PDB entry 4MXW | X-ray diffraction, 3.60 A resolution | chains X and Z of the 6 polymer chains in the assembly

[Chain X]
Name: Lymphotoxin-alpha
Organism: Homo sapiens
Reference sequence: P01374 (TNFB_HUMAN); residues 62-205 here = UniProt positions 62-205
Chain sequence (157 residues; each row starts with the number of its first residue):
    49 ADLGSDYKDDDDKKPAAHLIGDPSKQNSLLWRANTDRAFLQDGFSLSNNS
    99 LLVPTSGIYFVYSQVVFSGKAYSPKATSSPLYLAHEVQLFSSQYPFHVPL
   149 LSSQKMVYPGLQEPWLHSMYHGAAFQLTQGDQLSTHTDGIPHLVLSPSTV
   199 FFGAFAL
Not modelled in the structure: 49-60, 117-127
Construct notes: expression tag (49-61)
Swiss-Prot annotation at these positions:
  - glycosylation: Asn96 (N-linked (GlcNAc...) asparagine)
From the paper describing this entry:
  - mutagenesis - Y142A: decreased signaling with Tumor necrosis factor receptor superfamily member 3

[Chain Z]
Name: Lymphotoxin-beta
Organism: Homo sapiens
Reference sequence: Q06643 (TNFC_HUMAN); residues 86-244 here = UniProt positions 86-244
Chain sequence (210 residues; numbered 43 to 252; the number before each row is that of its first residue):
    43 MLLVNQSHQGFNKEHTSKMVSAIVLYVLLAAAAHSAFAADLGSGLPAAHL
    93 IGAPLKGQGLGWETTKEQAFLTSGTQFSDAEGLALPQDGLYYLYCLVGYR
   143 GRAPPGGGDPQGRSVTLRSSLYRAGGAYGPGTPELLLEGAETVTPVLDPA
   193 RRQGYGPLWYTSVGFGGLVQLRRGERVYVNISHPDMVDFARGKTFFGAVM
   243 VGHHHHHHHH
Not modelled in the structure: 43-86, 147-152, 165-170, 188-198, 244-252
Construct notes: expression tag (43-85, 245-252)
Swiss-Prot annotation at these positions:
  - glycosylation: Asn222 (N-linked (GlcNAc...) asparagine)

[How chain X and chain Z interact]
Pairs across the interface (40):
  Ile106(X) - Ala89(Z)  hydrophobic
  Ile106(X) - Phe112(Z)  hydrophobic
  Ile106(X) - Thr114(Z)
  Phe108(X) - Tyr134(Z)  hydrophobic
  Phe108(X) - Tyr136(Z)  hydrophobic
  Pro143(X) - Arg233(Z)
  Val146(X) - Gln110(Z)
  Val146(X) - Arg233(Z)
  Pro147(X) - Arg233(Z)
  Leu148(X) - Gln110(Z)
  Leu148(X) - Gly234(Z)
  Leu149(X) - Gly234(Z)
  Leu149(X) - Phe237(Z)  hydrophobic
  Ser150(X) - Ala232(Z)
  Ser150(X) - Gly234(Z)  hydrogen bond (backbone-backbone)
  Ser150(X) - Lys235(Z)
  Ser151(X) - Ser204(Z)
  Gln152(X) - Tyr202(Z)
  Gln152(X) - Thr203(Z)
  Gln152(X) - Ser204(Z)
  Gln152(X) - Lys235(Z)  hydrogen bond
  Lys153(X) - Tyr202(Z)
  Lys153(X) - Thr203(Z)  hydrogen bond
  Met154(X) - Tyr202(Z)  hydrophobic
  Tyr156(X) - Leu200(Z)
  Tyr168(X) - Leu138(Z)
  His169(X) - Leu138(Z)
  Gly170(X) - Phe237(Z)
  Ala171(X) - His91(Z)
  Ala171(X) - Tyr136(Z)
  Ala171(X) - Phe237(Z)  hydrophobic
  Ala172(X) - His91(Z)
  Ala172(X) - Phe112(Z)
  Ala172(X) - Tyr136(Z)  hydrogen bond (backbone-side chain)
  Ala172(X) - Val241(Z)  hydrophobic
  Phe173(X) - Gln110(Z)
  Gln174(X) - Phe112(Z)
  Leu205(X) - Leu87(Z)
  Leu205(X) - Val241(Z)  hydrophobic
  Leu205(X) - Met242(Z)
Also at the interface, not in a pair above, chain X (22 interface residues in all): Leu137
Also at the interface, not in a pair above, chain Z (24 interface residues in all): Glu183, Pro199, Trp201, Asp230

[Summary]
22 residues of chain X face 24 of chain Z across their interface, with 4 hydrogen bonds. Polar contacts
include Gln152(X)-Lys235(Z), Lys153(X)-Thr203(Z) and Ala172(X)-Tyr136(Z). From the paper: Y142A of chain X
reduces signaling with Tumor necrosis factor receptor superfamily member 3.
Here chain X is Lymphotoxin-alpha and chain Z is Lymphotoxin-beta, both from Homo sapiens. Entry 4MXW
(Structure of heterotrimeric lymphotoxin LTa1b2 bound to lymphotoxin beta receptor LTbR and anti-LTa Fab) was
determined by X-ray diffraction together with 4MXV from the same study.
